PDB entry 4RNV | X-ray diffraction, 2.47 A resolution | chain A

[Chain A]
Molecule: NADPH dehydrogenase 1
From: Saccharomyces pastorianus
Notes: EC 1.6.99.1
Reference sequence: Q02899 (OYE1_SACPS); the construct has insertions or renumbered stretches relative to UniProt, so the offset changes along the chain: 2-96 = UniProt 303-397; 100-400 = UniProt 2-302
Chain sequence (400 residues; numbered 1 to 400; the number before each row is that of its first residue):
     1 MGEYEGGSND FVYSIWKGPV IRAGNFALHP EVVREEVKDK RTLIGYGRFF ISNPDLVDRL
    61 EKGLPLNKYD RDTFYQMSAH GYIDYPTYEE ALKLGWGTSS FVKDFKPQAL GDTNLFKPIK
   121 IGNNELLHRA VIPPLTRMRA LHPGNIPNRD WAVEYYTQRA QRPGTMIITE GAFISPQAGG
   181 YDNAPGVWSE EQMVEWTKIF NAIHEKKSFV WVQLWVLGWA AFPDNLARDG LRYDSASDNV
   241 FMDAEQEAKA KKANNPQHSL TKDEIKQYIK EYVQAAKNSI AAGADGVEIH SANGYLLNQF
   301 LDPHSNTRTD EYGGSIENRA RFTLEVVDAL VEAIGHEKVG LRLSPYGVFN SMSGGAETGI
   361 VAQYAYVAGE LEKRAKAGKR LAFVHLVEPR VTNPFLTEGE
Unresolved in the structure: 1-5, 97-98, 391-400
Construct notes: expression tag (1); linker (97-99)
Residues lining bound ligands:
  - FMN (flavin mononucleotide): Ala23, Gly24, Asn25, Phe26, Gly45, Tyr46, Gly47, Arg48, Ile51, Phe74, Tyr75, Pro133, Pro134, Leu135, Thr136, Gly171, Gln213, His290, Asn293, Arg342
  - P-hydroxybenzaldehyde (HBA): Tyr75, Thr136, Trp215, His290, Asn293, Tyr295, Phe349
Curated features (UniProtKB/Swiss-Prot):
  - binding site (FMN): Arg48, Thr136, Gln213, Arg342
  - binding site (substrate): Tyr75, His290, Asn293
  - active site: Tyr295 (Proton donor)

[Overview]
Bound to chain A: flavin mononucleotide and P-hydroxybenzaldehyde. Curated annotation (UniProt) lists 4
FMN-binding residues, 3 substrate-binding residues and active-site residue Tyr295.
Chain A is NADPH dehydrogenase 1 (Saccharomyces pastorianus); the structure, G303 Circular Permutation of Old
Yellow Enzyme with the Inhibitor p-Hydroxybenzaldehyde, was determined by X-ray diffraction together with
4RNU, 4RNW and 4RNX from the same study.
